Entry 3WZ3 (X-ray diffraction, 1.50 A resolution); this record covers chain A.

[Chain A]
Protein: TraM protein
From: Plasmid R64
Notes: fragment: periplasmic fragment
UniProt: Q9R2H2 (Q9R2H2_9ZZZZ); residues 91-230 here = UniProt positions 91-230
Amino-acid sequence (144 residues; row label = number of the first residue in the row):
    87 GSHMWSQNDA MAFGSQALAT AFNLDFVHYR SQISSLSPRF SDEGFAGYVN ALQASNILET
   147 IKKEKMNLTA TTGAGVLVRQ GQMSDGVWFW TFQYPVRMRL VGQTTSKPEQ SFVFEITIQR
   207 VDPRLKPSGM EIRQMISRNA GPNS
Disordered / not traced: 87-89, 227-230
Modified / non-standard residues: Mse90, Mse97, Mse152, Mse169, Mse184, Mse216, Mse221 (selenomethionine; parent Met)
Differences from the reference sequence: expression tag (87-90)

[Overview]
Chain A is TraM protein (Plasmid R64); the structure, Structure of a periplasmic fragment of TraM, was
determined by X-ray diffraction together with 3WZ4 and 3WZ5 from the same study.
